PDB entry 7BR8 | electron microscopy, 3.80 A resolution | chains S and W of the 16 polymer chains in the assembly

Chain S (and W):
Protein: Major capsid protein
Organism: Epstein-Barr virus (strain B95-8)
Notes: chain W of this document is another copy of the same molecule, construct and numbering; everything in this record applies to it too
UniProtKB: P03226 (MCP_EBVB9); residues 1-1381 here = UniProt positions 1-1381
Amino-acid sequence (1381 residues; numbered 1 to 1381; the number before each row is that of its first residue):
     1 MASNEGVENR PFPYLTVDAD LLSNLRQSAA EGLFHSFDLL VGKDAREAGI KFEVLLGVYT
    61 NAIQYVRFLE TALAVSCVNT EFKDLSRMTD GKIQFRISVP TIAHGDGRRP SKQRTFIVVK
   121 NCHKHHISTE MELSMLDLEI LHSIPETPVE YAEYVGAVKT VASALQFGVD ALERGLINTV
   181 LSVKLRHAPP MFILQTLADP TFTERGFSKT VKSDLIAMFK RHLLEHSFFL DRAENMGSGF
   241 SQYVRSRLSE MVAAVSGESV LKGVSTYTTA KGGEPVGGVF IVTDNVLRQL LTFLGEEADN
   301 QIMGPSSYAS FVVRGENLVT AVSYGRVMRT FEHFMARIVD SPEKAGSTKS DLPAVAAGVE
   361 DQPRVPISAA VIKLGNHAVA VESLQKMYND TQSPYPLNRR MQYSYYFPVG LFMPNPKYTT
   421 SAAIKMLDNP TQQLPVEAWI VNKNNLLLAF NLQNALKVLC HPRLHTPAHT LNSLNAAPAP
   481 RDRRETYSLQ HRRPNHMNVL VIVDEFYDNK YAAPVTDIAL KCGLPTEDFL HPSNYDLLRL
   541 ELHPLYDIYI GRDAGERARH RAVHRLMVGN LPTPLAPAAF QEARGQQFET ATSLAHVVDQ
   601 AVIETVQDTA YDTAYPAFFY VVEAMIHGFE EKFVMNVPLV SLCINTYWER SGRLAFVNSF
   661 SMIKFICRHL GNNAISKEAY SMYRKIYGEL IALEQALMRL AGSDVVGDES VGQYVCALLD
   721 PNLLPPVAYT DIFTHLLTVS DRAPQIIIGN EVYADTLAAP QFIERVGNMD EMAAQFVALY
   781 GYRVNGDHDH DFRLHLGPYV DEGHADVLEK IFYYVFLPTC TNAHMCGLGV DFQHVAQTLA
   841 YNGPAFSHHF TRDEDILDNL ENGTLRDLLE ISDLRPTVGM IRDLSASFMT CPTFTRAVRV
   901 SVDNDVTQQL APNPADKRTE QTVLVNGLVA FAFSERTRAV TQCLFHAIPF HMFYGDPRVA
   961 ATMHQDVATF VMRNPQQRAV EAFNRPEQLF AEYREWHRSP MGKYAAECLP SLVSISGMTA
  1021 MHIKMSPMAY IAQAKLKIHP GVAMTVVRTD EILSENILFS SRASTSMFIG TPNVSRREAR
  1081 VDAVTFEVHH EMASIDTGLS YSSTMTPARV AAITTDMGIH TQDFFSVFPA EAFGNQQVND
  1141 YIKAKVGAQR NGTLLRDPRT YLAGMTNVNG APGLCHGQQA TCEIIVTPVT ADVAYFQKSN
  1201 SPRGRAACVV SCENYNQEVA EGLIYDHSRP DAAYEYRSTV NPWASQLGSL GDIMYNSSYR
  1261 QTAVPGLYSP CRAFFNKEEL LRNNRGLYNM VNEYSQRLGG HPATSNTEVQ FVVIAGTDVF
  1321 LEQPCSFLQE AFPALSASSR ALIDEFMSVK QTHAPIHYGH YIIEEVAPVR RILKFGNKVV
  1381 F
Unresolved in the structure: 1-4, 345-363, 1149-1173 (chain W: 1-4, 105-112, 338-344, 786-787, 1150-1178)

Interface between chain S and chain W:
Pairs across the interface (71):
  Phe12(S) with Leu55(W), hydrophobic
  Pro13(S) with Val58(W)
  Tyr14(S) with Val58(W), hydrophobic; Tyr59(W); Thr60(W)
  Leu15(S) with Val58(W), hydrogen bond (backbone-backbone); Tyr59(W); Thr60(W), hydrogen bond (backbone-backbone)
  Thr16(S) with Thr60(W); Ala62(W)
  Val17(S) with Tyr59(W), hydrophobic; Thr60(W), hydrogen bond (backbone-backbone); Asn61(W); Ala62(W), hydrogen bond (backbone-backbone)
  Asp20(S) with Lys386(W), salt bridge; Asp390(W)
  Leu22(S) with Asn61(W); Asn389(W); Asp390(W); Gln392(W)
  Asn24(S) with Gln392(W)
  Leu25(S) with Gln392(W), hydrogen bond (backbone-side chain)
  Arg26(S) with Gln392(W), hydrogen bond (side chain-backbone)
  Gly42(S) with Glu132(W)
  Lys43(S) with Glu132(W), salt bridge; Ser134(W); Asp1082(W); Ala1083(W)
  Arg46(S) with Leu136(W); Asp137(W); Thr160(W)
  Glu47(S) with Thr160(W)
  Ala48(S) with Glu153(W)
  Ile50(S) with Val149(W), hydrophobic; Glu153(W)
  Phe52(S) with Val149(W), hydrophobic
  Leu55(S) with Phe12(W), hydrophobic
  Val58(S) with Pro13(W); Tyr14(W), hydrophobic; Leu15(W), hydrogen bond (backbone-backbone)
  Tyr59(S) with Tyr14(W); Leu15(W); Val17(W), hydrophobic
  Thr60(S) with Tyr14(W); Leu15(W), hydrogen bond (backbone-backbone); Thr16(W); Val17(W), hydrogen bond (backbone-backbone)
  Asn61(S) with Val17(W); Leu21(W); Leu22(W)
  Ala62(S) with Thr16(W); Val17(W), hydrogen bond (backbone-backbone)
  Glu132(S) with Gly42(W); Lys43(W)
  Ser134(S) with Lys43(W)
  Leu136(S) with Arg46(W)
  Asp137(S) with Arg46(W), salt bridge
  Val149(S) with Ile50(W), hydrophobic
  Glu153(S) with Ile50(W)
  Lys159(S) with Glu47(W), salt bridge
  Thr160(S) with Arg46(W); Glu47(W), hydrogen bond (side chain-backbone)
  Lys386(S) with Asp20(W)
  Asn389(S) with Leu22(W)
  Asp390(S) with Leu22(W)
  Gln392(S) with Leu22(W), hydrogen bond (side chain-backbone); Leu25(W); Arg26(W); Gln27(W)
  Asp1082(S) with Lys43(W)
  Ala1083(S) with Lys43(W)
Also at the interface, not in a pair above, chain S (45 interface residues in all): Ala19, Leu21, Gln27, Gly49, Gln64, Ile140, Gly156
Also at the interface, not in a pair above, chain W (45 interface residues in all): Asp18, Ser23, Asn24, Ala45, Gly49, Phe52, Ile63, Ala152, Gly156

Summary:
Chain S and chain W each contribute 45 residues to their interface; the contacts include 12 hydrogen bonds and
4 salt bridges. Polar pairs include Asp20(S)-Lys386(W), Lys43(S)-Glu132(W) and Asp137(S)-Arg46(W).
Both chains are Major capsid protein (Epstein-Barr virus (strain B95-8)). Entry 7BR8 (Epstein-Barr virus, C5
penton vertex, CATC absent) was determined by electron microscopy together with 7BQT, 7BQX, 7BR7 and 7BSI from
the same study.
